Entry 8B0F (electron microscopy, 3.00 A resolution); this record covers chains E and G of the 7 polymer chains in the assembly.

# Chain E
Name: Complement component C8 alpha chain
From: Homo sapiens
UniProt: P07357 (CO8A_HUMAN); residues -29 to 554 here correspond to UniProt positions 1-584 (UniProt number = residue number + 30)
Amino-acid sequence (584 residues; each row starts with the number of its first residue; numbers below 1 keep their minus sign (Met-29 is residue -29)):
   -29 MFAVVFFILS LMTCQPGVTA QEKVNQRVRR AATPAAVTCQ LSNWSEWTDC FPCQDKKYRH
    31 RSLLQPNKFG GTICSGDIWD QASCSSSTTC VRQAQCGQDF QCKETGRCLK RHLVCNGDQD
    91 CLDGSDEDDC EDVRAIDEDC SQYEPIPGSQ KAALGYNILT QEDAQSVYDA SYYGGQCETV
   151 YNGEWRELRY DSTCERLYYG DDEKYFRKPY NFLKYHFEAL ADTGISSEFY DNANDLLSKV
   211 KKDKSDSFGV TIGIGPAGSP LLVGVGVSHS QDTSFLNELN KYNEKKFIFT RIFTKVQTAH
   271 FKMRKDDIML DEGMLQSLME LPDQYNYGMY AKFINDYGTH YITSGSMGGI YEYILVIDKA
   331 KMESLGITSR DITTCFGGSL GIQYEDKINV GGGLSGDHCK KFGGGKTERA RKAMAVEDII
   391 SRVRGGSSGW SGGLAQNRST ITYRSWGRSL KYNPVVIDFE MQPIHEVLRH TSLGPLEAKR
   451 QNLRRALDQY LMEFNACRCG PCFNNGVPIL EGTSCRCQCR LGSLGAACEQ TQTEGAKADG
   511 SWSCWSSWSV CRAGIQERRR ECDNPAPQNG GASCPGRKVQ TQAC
Disordered / not traced: -29 to 0, 219-238, 347-367
Disulfide bonds: Cys9-Cys44, Cys20-Cys54, Cys23-Cys60, Cys66-Cys78, Cys72-Cys91, Cys85-Cys100, Cys110-Cys147, Cys345-Cys369, Cys467-Cys514, Cys469-Cys485, Cys472-Cys487, Cys489-Cys498, Cys521-Cys554, Cys532-Cys544
Covalent attachments: N-acetylglucosamine (NAG) linked to Asn407
UniProt features mapped onto this chain:
  - binding site (Ca(2+)): Leu83, Asn86, Asp88, Asp90, Asp96, Glu97
  - site: Asn13 (Not glycosylated)
  - glycosylation: Trp14 (C-linked (Man) tryptophan), Asn407 (N-linked (GlcNAc...) asparagine), Trp512 (C-linked (Man) tryptophan), Trp515 (C-linked (Man) tryptophan), Trp518 (C-linked (Man) tryptophan)

# Chain G
Name: CD59 glycoprotein
From: Escherichia coli
UniProt: P13987 (CD59_HUMAN); residues -24 to 95 here correspond to UniProt positions 1-120 (UniProt number = residue number + 25)
Amino-acid sequence (120 residues; numbered -24 to 95; the number before each row is that of its first residue; numbers below 1 keep their minus sign (Met-24 is residue -24)):
   -24 MGIQGGSVLF GLLLVLAVFC HSGHSLQCYN CPNPTADCKT AVNCSSDFDA CLITKAGLQV
    36 YNKCWKFEHC NFNDVTTRLR ENELTYYCCK KDLCNFNEQL ENGGTSLSEK TVLLLVTPFL
Disordered / not traced: -24 to 0, 78-95
Disulfide bonds: Cys3-Cys26, Cys6-Cys13, Cys19-Cys39, Cys45-Cys63, Cys64-Cys69
UniProt features mapped onto this chain:
  - lipidation: Asn77 (GPI-anchor amidated asparagine)
  - glycosylation: Asn18 (N-linked (GlcNAc...) asparagine), Lys41 (N-linked (Glc) (glycation) lysine), Thr51 (O-linked (GalNAc...) threonine), Thr52 (O-linked (GalNAc...) threonine)

# Chain E / chain G interface
Pairs across the interface - 26 pairs, chain E then chain G:
  Ile337(E) - Asn48(G)
  Ser339(E) - Phe47(G)
  Asp341(E) - Phe47(G)
  Asp341(E) - Tyr61(G)  hydrogen bond
  His368(E) - Lys65(G)
  Cys369(E) - Lys65(G)
  Lys371(E) - Cys45(G)
  Lys371(E) - Tyr62(G)
  Lys371(E) - Cys63(G)  hydrogen bond (backbone-backbone)
  Phe372(E) - Tyr61(G)
  Phe372(E) - Tyr62(G)
  Gly373(E) - Thr60(G)
  Gly373(E) - Tyr61(G)  hydrogen bond (backbone-backbone)
  Gly374(E) - Phe47(G)
  Gly374(E) - Leu59(G)
  Gly374(E) - Tyr61(G)
  Gly375(E) - Phe47(G)
  Gly375(E) - Asn57(G)
  Gly375(E) - Glu58(G)
  Gly375(E) - Leu59(G)
  Lys376(E) - Phe47(G)
  Lys376(E) - Asn57(G)
  Lys376(E) - Glu58(G)  salt bridge
  Thr377(E) - Phe47(G)
  Thr377(E) - Thr51(G)
  Thr377(E) - Asn57(G)  hydrogen bond (backbone-backbone)
Also at the interface, not in a pair above, chain E (14 interface residues in all): Thr338, Lys370
Also at the interface, not in a pair above, chain G (13 interface residues in all): Glu56
From the paper, about this interface:
  - residue pairs: Lys370(E)-Tyr62(G), Lys371(E)-Tyr62(G) (backbone contact), Phe372(E)-Tyr62(G), Gly373(E)-Tyr61(G) (backbone contact), Gly374(E)-Phe47(G), Gly374(E)-Thr60(G) (backbone contact), Gly375(E)-Phe47(G), Gly375(E)-Leu59(G) (backbone contact), Lys376(E)-Glu58(G) (salt bridge), Tyr61(G)-Lys371(E)
  - interface residues, chain G: Phe47(G), Tyr61(G)

# In short
The interface between chain E and chain G involves 14 residues on one side and 13 on the other, with 4
hydrogen bonds and 1 salt bridge. Among the polar pairs are Lys376(E)-Glu58(G), Asp341(E)-Tyr61(G) and
Lys371(E)-Cys63(G). The authors report contacts between Lys370(E) and Tyr62(G), Phe372(E) and Tyr62(G) and
Gly374(E) and Phe47(G) among others; backbone contacts between Lys371(E) and Tyr62(G), Gly373(E) and Tyr61(G)
and Gly374(E) and Thr60(G) among others; a salt bridge between Lys376(E) and Glu58(G). The paper reports
interface residues Phe47(G) and Tyr61(G).
Here chain E is Complement component C8 alpha chain (Homo sapiens) and chain G is CD59 glycoprotein
(Escherichia coli). Entry 8B0F (CryoEM structure of C5b8-CD59) was determined by electron microscopy.
